Entry 6RMH (electron microscopy, 9.60 A resolution (very low resolution: no residue pairs are listed; an interface is given only as per-side residue counts)); this record covers chain A.

[Chain A]
Molecule: Huntingtin
Source organism: Homo sapiens
Reference sequence: P42858 (HD_HUMAN); residues -3 to 3138 here correspond to UniProt positions 1-3142 (UniProt number = residue number + 4)
Chain sequence (3142 residues; row label = number of the first residue in the row; numbers below 1 keep their minus sign (Met-3 is residue -3)):
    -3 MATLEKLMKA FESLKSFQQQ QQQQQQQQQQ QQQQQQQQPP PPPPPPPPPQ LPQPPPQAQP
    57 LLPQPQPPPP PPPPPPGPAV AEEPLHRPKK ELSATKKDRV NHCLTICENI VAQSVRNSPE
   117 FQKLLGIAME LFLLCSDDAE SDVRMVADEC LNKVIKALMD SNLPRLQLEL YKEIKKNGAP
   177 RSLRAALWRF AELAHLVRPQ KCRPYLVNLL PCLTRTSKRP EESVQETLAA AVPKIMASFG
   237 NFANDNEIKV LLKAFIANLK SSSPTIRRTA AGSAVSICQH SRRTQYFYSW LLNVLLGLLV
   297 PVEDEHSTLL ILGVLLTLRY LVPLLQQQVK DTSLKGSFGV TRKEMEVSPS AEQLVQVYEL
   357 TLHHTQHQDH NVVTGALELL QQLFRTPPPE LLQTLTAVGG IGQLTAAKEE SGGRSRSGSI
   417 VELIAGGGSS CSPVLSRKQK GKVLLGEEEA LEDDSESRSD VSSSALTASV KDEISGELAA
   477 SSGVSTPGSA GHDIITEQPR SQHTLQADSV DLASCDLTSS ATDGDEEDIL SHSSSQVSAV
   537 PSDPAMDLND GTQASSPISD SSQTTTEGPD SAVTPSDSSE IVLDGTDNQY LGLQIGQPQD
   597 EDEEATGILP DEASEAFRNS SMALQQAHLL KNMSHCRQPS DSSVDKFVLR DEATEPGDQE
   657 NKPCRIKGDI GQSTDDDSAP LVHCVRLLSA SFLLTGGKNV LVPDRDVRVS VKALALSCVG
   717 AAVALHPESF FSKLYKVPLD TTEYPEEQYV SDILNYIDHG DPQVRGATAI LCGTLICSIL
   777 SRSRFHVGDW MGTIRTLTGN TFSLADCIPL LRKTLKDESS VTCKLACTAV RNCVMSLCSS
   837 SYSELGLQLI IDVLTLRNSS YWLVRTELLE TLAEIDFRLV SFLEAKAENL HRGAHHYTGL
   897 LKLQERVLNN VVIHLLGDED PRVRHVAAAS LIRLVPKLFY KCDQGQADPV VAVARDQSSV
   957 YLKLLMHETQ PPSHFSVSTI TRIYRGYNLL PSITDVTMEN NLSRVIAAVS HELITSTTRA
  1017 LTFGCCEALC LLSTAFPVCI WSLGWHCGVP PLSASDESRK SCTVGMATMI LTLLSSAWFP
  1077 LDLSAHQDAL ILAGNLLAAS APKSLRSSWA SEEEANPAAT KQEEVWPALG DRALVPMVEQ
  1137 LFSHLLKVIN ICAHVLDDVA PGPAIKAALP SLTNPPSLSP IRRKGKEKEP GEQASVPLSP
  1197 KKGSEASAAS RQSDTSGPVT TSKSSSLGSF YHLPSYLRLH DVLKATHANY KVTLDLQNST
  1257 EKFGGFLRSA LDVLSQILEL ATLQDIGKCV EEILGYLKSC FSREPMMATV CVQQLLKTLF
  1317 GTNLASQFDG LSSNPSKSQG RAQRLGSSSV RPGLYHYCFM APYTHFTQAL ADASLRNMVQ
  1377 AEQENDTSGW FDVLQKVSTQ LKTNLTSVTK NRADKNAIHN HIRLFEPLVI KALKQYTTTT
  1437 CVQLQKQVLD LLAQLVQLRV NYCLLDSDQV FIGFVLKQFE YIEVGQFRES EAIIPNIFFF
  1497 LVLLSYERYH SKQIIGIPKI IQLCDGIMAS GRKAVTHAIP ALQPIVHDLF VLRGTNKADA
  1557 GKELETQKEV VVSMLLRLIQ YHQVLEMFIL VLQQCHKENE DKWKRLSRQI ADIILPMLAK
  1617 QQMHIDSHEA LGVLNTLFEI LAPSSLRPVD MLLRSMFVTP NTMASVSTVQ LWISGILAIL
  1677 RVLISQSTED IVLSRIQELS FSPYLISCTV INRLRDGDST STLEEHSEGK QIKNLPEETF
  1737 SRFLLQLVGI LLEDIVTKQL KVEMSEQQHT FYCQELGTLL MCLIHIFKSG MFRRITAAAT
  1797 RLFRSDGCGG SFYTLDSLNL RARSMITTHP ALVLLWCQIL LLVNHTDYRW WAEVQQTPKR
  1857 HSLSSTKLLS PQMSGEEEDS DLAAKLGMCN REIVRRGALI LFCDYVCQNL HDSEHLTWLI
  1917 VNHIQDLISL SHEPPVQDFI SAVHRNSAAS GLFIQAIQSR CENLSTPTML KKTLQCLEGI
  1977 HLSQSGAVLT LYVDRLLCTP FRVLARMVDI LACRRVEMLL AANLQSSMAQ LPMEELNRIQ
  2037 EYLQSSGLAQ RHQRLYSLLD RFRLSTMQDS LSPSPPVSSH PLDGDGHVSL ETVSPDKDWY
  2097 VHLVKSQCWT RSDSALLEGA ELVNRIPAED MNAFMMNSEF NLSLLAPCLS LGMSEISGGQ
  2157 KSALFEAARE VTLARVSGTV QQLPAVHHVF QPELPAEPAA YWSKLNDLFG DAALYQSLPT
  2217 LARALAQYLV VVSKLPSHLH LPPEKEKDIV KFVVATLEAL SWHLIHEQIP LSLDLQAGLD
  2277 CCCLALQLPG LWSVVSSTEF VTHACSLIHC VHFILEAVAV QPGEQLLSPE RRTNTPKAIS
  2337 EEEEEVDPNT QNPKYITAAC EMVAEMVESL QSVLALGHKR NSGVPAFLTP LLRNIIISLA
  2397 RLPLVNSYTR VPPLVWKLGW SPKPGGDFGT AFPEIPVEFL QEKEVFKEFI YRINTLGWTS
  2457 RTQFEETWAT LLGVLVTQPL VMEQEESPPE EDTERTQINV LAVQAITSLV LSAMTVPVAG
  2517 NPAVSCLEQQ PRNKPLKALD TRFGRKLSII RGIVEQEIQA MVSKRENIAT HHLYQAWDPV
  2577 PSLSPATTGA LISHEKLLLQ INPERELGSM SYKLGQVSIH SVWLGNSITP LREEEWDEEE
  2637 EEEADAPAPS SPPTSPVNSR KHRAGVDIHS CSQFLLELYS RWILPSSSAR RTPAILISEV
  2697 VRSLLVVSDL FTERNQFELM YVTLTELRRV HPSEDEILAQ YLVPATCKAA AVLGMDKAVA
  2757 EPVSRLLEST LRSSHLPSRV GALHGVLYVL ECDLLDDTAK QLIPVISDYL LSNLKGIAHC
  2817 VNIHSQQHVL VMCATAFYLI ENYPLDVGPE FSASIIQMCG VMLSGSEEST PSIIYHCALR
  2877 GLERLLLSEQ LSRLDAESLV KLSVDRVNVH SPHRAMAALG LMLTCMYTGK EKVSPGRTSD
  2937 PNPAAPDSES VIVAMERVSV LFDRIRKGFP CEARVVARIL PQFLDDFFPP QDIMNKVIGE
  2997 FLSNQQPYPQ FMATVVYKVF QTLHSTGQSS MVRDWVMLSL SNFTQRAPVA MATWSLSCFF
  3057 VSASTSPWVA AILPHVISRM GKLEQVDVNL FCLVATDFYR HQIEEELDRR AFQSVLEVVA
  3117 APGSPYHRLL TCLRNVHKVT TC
Unresolved in the structure: -3 to 90, 323-342, 403-660, 960-977, 1049-1057, 1103-1120, 1158-1222, 1319-1347, 1372-1418, 1504-1510, 1549-1556, 1714-1728, 1855-1881, 2063-2091, 2325-2347, 2472-2490, 2580-2582, 2627-2660, 2681-2687, 2926-2944, 3099-3138
Cystine bridges: Cys99-Cys131, Cys768-Cys803
Sequence notes: conflict Arg1234 (Lys1238 in P42858), His2305 (Tyr2309 in P42858)
UniProt features mapped onto this chain:
  - region: Thr-1 to Ser9 (Sufficient for interaction with TPR), Gly487 to Gln498 (Interaction with ZDHHC17)
  - motif: Ile2391 to Leu2400 (Nuclear export signal)
  - site (Cleavage): Asp507, Leu508, Asp524, Ile525, Asp546, Gly547, Asp580, Gly581, Asp583, Asn584
  - modified residue: Lys5 (N6-acetyllysine), Lys172 (N6-acetyllysine), Lys230 (N6-acetyllysine), Lys339 (N6-acetyllysine), Ser407 (Phosphoserine), Ser413 (Phosphoserine), Ser415 (Phosphoserine), Ser428 (Phosphoserine), Lys438 (N6-acetyllysine), Ser636 (Phosphoserine), Ser639 (Phosphoserine), Ser1175 (Phosphoserine), Ser1195 (Phosphoserine), Ser1866 (Phosphoserine), Ser1870 (Phosphoserine)
  - lipidation: Gly547 (N-myristoyl glycine)

[Overview]
Chain A is Huntingtin (Homo sapiens); the structure, The Rigid-body refined model of the normal Huntingtin,
was determined by electron microscopy, deposited together with 6YEJ.
